Entry 6MAR (electron microscopy, 4.50 A resolution (low resolution: residue-level contacts below are approximate; hydrogen-bond / salt-bridge calls are withheld)); this record covers chains A and E of the 10 polymer chains in the assembly.

Chain A:
Name: Envelope glycoprotein gp160
Source organism: Human immunodeficiency virus 1
Reference sequence: Q2N0S6 (Q2N0S6_9HIV1); the construct lacks a stretch of the UniProt sequence and is renumbered around it, so the offset changes along the chain: 31-143 = UniProt 30-142; 152-185 = UniProt 143-176; 188-309 = UniProt 187-308; 312-323 = UniProt 309-320; 2 more segments
Chain sequence (494 residues; row label = number of the first residue in the row; note: 13 numbers in that range are skipped by the numbering (no residue carries them; nothing is unmodelled there); a row labelled like 185A-185J holds insertion residues (185A, then the next letters in order)):
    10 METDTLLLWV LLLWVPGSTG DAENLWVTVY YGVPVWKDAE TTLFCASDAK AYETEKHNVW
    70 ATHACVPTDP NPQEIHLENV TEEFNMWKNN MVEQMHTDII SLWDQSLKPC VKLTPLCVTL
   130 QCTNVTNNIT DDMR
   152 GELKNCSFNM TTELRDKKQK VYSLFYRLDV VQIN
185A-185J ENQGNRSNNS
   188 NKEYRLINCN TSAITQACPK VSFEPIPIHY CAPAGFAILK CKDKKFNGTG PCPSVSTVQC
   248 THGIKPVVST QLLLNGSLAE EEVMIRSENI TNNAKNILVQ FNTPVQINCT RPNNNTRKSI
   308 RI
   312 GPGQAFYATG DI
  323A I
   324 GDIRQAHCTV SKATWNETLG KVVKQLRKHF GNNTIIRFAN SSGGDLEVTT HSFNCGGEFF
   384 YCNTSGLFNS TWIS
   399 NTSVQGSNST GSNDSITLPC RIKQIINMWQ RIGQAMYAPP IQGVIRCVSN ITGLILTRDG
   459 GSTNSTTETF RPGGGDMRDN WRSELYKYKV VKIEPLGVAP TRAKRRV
Not modelled in the structure: 10-31, 57-65, 185A-185J, 399-411
Disulfides: Cys-54/Cys-74, Cys-119/Cys-205, Cys-126/Cys-196, Cys-131/Cys-157, Cys-218/Cys-247, Cys-228/Cys-239, Cys-296/Cys-331, Cys-378/Cys-445, Cys-385/Cys-418
Covalent attachments: N-acetylglucosamine (NAG) linked to Asn-88, Asn-156, Asn-160, Asn-197, Asn-234, Asn-262, Asn-276, Asn-295, Asn-301, Asn-355, Asn-363, Asn-386, Asn-392, Asn-448
Sequence notes: expression tag (10-30)
Reported in the primary citation:
  - post-translational modification sites: Asn-88, Asn-156, Asn-160, Asn-197, Asn-234, Asn-262, Asn-276, Asn-295, Asn-301, Asn-339, Asn-355, Asn-386, Asn-392, Asn-406, Asn-411

Chain E:
Name: Envelope glycoprotein gp160
Source organism: Human immunodeficiency virus 1
Reference sequence: Q2N0S6 (Q2N0S6_9HIV1); the construct lacks a stretch of the UniProt sequence and is renumbered around it, so the offset changes along the chain: 31-143 = UniProt 30-142; 152-185 = UniProt 143-176; 189-309 = UniProt 188-308; 312-323 = UniProt 309-320; 2 more segments
Chain sequence (494 residues; row label = number of the first residue in the row; note: 13 numbers in that range are skipped by the numbering (no residue carries them; nothing is unmodelled there); a row labelled like 185A-185J holds insertion residues (185A, then the next letters in order)):
    10 METDTLLLWV LLLWVPGSTG DAENLWVTVY YGVPVWKDAE TTLFCASDAK AYETEKHNVW
    70 ATHACVPTDP NPQEIHLENV TEEFNMWKNN MVEQMHTDII SLWDQSLKPC VKLTPLCVTL
   130 QCTNVTNNIT DDMR
   152 GELKNCSFNM TTELRDKKQK VYSLFYRLDV VQIN
185A-185J ENQGNRSNNS
   187 N
   189 KEYRLINCNT SAITQACPKV SFEPIPIHYC APAGFAILKC KDKKFNGTGP CPSVSTVQCT
   249 HGIKPVVSTQ LLLNGSLAEE EVMIRSENIT NNAKNILVQF NTPVQINCTR PNNNTRKSIR
   309 I
   312 GPGQAFYATG DI
  323A I
   324 GDIRQAHCTV SKATWNETLG KVVKQLRKHF GNNTIIRFAN SSGGDLEVTT HSFNCGGEFF
   384 YCNTSGLFNS TWI
   398 SNTSVQGSNS TGSNDSITLP CRIKQIINMW QRIGQAMYAP PIQGVIRCVS NITGLILTRD
   458 GGSTNSTTET FRPGGGDMRD NWRSELYKYK VVKIEPLGVA PTRAKRRV
Not modelled in the structure: 10-31, 57-66, 185A-185J, 398-411
Disulfides: Cys-54/Cys-74, Cys-119/Cys-205, Cys-126/Cys-196, Cys-131/Cys-157, Cys-218/Cys-247, Cys-228/Cys-239, Cys-296/Cys-331, Cys-378/Cys-445, Cys-385/Cys-418
Covalent attachments: N-acetylglucosamine (NAG) linked to Asn-88, Asn-156, Asn-160, Asn-197, Asn-234, Asn-262, Asn-276, Asn-295, Asn-301, Asn-355, Asn-363, Asn-386, Asn-392, Asn-448
Sequence notes: expression tag (10-30)
Reported in the primary citation:
  - post-translational modification sites: Asn-88, Asn-156, Asn-160, Asn-197, Asn-234, Asn-262, Asn-276, Asn-295, Asn-301, Asn-339, Asn-355, Asn-386, Asn-392, Asn-406, Asn-411

How chain A and chain E interact:
Contacting residue pairs (11):
  Glu-164(A) with Cys-196(E)
  Leu-165(A) with Cys-126(E); Thr-128(E)
  Arg-166(A) with Thr-123(E); Pro-124(E)
  Asp-167(A) with Val-127(E); Thr-128(E)
  Arg-308(A) with Asn-197(E)
  Pro-313(A) with Cys-196(E); Thr-198(E)
  Gly-314(A) with Thr-198(E)

Summary:
Chain A and chain E form an interface of 7 and 8 residues respectively. Covalently linked N-acetylglucosamine:
at Asn-88(A), Asn-156(A), Asn-160(A), Asn-197(A), Asn-234(A) and Asn-262(A) and 8 more. N-acetylglucosamine is
covalently linked to Asn-88(E), Asn-156(E), Asn-160(E), Asn-197(E), Asn-234(E) and Asn-262(E) and 8 more. The
paper reports modification sites Asn-88(A), Asn-156(A) and Asn-88(E) among others.
Both chains are Envelope glycoprotein gp160 (Human immunodeficiency virus 1). Entry 6MAR (HIV-1 Envelope
Glycoprotein Clone BG505 delCT N332T in complex with broadly neutralizing antibody Fab PGT151) was determined
by electron microscopy.
